PDB entry 2CGI | X-ray diffraction, 1.35 A resolution | chain A

Chain A:
Name: Lysozyme C
Source organism: Gallus gallus
Notes: EC 3.2.1.17
UniProt: P00698 (LYSC_CHIC); residues 1-129 here correspond to UniProt positions 19-147 (UniProt number = residue number + 18)
Amino-acid sequence (129 residues; numbered 1 to 129; the number before each row is that of its first residue):
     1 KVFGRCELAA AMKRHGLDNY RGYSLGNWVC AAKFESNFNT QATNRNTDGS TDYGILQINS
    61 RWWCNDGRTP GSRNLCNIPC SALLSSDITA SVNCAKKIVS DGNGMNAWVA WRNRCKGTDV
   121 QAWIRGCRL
Curated features (UniProtKB/Swiss-Prot):
  - active site: Glu35, Asp52
  - binding site (substrate): Asp101
Disulfides: Cys6-Cys127, Cys30-Cys115, Cys64-Cys80, Cys76-Cys94

Summary:
From UniProt: active-site residues Glu35 and Asp52 and substrate-binding residue Asp101.
Chain A is Lysozyme C (Gallus gallus); the structure, Siras structure of tetragonal lysozyme using derivative
data collected at the high energy remote Holmium Kedge, was determined by X-ray diffraction, deposited
together with 2BPU and 1W6Z.
